PDB entry 8FLQ | electron microscopy, 2.55 A resolution | chains B and G of the 6 polymer chains in the assembly

[Chain B]
Name: Guanine nucleotide-binding protein G(I)/G(S)/G(T) subunit beta-1
From: Homo sapiens
UniProt: P62873 (GBB1_HUMAN); numbering as in UniProt (aligned over 2-340)
Sequence (340 residues; each row starts with the number of its first residue):
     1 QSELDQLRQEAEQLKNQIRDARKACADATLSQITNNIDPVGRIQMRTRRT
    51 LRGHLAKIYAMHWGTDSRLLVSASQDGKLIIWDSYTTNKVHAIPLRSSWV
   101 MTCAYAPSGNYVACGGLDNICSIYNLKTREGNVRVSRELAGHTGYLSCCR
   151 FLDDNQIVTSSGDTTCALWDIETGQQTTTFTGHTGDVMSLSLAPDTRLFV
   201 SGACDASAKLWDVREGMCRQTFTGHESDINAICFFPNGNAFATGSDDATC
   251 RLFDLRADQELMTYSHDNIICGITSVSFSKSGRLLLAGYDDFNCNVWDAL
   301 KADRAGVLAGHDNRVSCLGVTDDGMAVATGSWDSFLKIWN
Unresolved in the structure: 1-3
Differences from the reference sequence: expression tag (1)
UniProt features mapped onto this chain:
  - modified residue: Ser2 (N-acetylserine), His266 (Phosphohistidine)
  - natural variant: Leu30 (L30F: In MRD42; uncertain significance), Arg52 (R52G: In MRD42), Gly64 (G64V: In MRD42), Asp76 (D76E: In MRD42; D76G: In MRD42), Gly77 (G77S: In MRD42), Lys78 (K78R: In MRD42), Ile80 (I80N: In MRD42; I80T: In MRD42), His91 (H91R: In MRD42; uncertain significance), Ala92 (A92T: In MRD42), Pro94 (P94S: In MRD42), Leu95 (L95P: In MRD42), Arg96 (R96L: In MRD42), 5 further natural variant entries in UniProt

[Chain G]
Name: Guanine nucleotide-binding protein G(I)/G(S)/G(O) subunit gamma-2
From: Homo sapiens
UniProt: P59768 (GBG2_HUMAN); residue numbers follow UniProt; this construct covers 5-62
Sequence (58 residues; numbered 5 to 62; the number before each row is that of its first residue):
     5 NTASIAQARKLVEQLKMEANIDRIKVSKAAADLMAYCEAHAKEDPLLTPV
    55 PASENPFR
Unresolved in the structure: 5-6

[Interface between chain B and chain G]
Contacting residue pairs (82):
  Leu4(B) - Ser8(G)
  Leu4(B) - Ile9(G)  hydrophobic
  Leu7(B) - Arg13(G)
  Leu7(B) - Val16(G)
  Glu10(B) - Val16(G)
  Glu10(B) - Lys20(G)  salt bridge
  Ala11(B) - Val16(G)  hydrophobic
  Ala11(B) - Leu19(G)
  Leu14(B) - Val16(G)
  Leu14(B) - Leu19(G)  hydrophobic
  Leu14(B) - Lys20(G)
  Gln17(B) - Ala23(G)
  Ile18(B) - Leu19(G)
  Ile18(B) - Glu22(G)
  Ile18(B) - Arg27(G)
  Ala21(B) - Arg27(G)
  Cys25(B) - Arg27(G)
  Cys25(B) - Ile28(G)
  Cys25(B) - Lys29(G)
  Cys25(B) - Val30(G)  hydrogen bond (backbone-backbone)
  Ala26(B) - Val30(G)  hydrophobic
  Ala28(B) - Val30(G)
  Leu30(B) - Ala34(G)  hydrophobic
  Ile33(B) - Ala34(G)  hydrophobic
  Ile33(B) - Met38(G)
  Thr34(B) - Met38(G)
  Asn36(B) - Met38(G)
  Val40(B) - Leu51(G)  hydrophobic
  Ile43(B) - Leu50(G)
  Arg48(B) - Phe61(G)
  Arg49(B) - Pro60(G)
  Arg49(B) - Phe61(G)  hydrogen bond (side chain-backbone)
  Ser84(B) - Phe61(G)
  Tyr85(B) - Pro60(G)  hydrophobic
  Tyr85(B) - Phe61(G)  hydrophobic
  Thr181(B) - Lys14(G)
  Cys218(B) - Gln18(G)  hydrogen bond (backbone-side chain)
  Arg219(B) - Glu22(G)
  Arg219(B) - Ile25(G)
  Gln220(B) - Ile25(G)
  Thr221(B) - Glu22(G)  hydrogen bond
  Phe235(B) - Tyr40(G)  hydrophobic
  Phe235(B) - Cys41(G)  hydrophobic
  Pro236(B) - Tyr40(G)  hydrogen bond (backbone-side chain)
  Asn237(B) - Tyr40(G)
  Ala240(B) - Leu37(G)  hydrophobic
  Asp254(B) - Ala33(G)
  Arg256(B) - Arg27(G)
  Arg256(B) - Ile28(G)  hydrogen bond (backbone-backbone)
  Arg256(B) - Ala33(G)
  Arg256(B) - Asp36(G)  salt bridge
  Ala257(B) - Arg27(G)
  Ala257(B) - Ile28(G)
  Ala257(B) - Val30(G)  hydrophobic
  Asp258(B) - Arg27(G)  salt bridge
  Gln259(B) - Val30(G)
  Leu261(B) - Val30(G)  hydrophobic
  Ser279(B) - Asp48(G)  hydrogen bond
  Ser279(B) - Leu50(G)
  Lys280(B) - Glu47(G)
  Lys280(B) - Asp48(G)
  Ser281(B) - Tyr40(G)
  Ser281(B) - Cys41(G)  hydrogen bond (backbone-side chain)
  Ser281(B) - His44(G)
  Ser281(B) - Asp48(G)  hydrogen bond
  Ser281(B) - Leu51(G)
  Gly282(B) - Cys41(G)
  Arg283(B) - Cys41(G)
  Arg283(B) - Leu51(G)
  Leu284(B) - Leu50(G)
  Leu284(B) - Leu51(G)  hydrophobic
  Leu300(B) - Cys41(G)  hydrophobic
  Asp323(B) - Pro49(G)
  Gly324(B) - Pro49(G)
  Gly324(B) - Leu50(G)
  Met325(B) - Pro49(G)  hydrophobic
  Met325(B) - Leu50(G)
  Ala326(B) - Phe61(G)  hydrophobic
  Val327(B) - Leu50(G)  hydrophobic
  Ile338(B) - Phe61(G)  hydrophobic
  Asn340(B) - Asn59(G)  hydrogen bond
  Asn340(B) - Phe61(G)
Interface residues without a listed pair, chain B (60 interface residues in all): Arg22, Asp27, Ile37, Met45, Trp63, Lys209, Asn239, Leu252, Leu286, Val320
Interface residues without a listed pair, chain G (38 interface residues in all): Ala12, Asp26, Ser31, Glu42, Ala45, Glu58, Arg62

[In short]
Chain B and chain G form an interface of 60 and 38 residues respectively, with 10 hydrogen bonds and 3 salt
bridges. Polar contacts include Glu10(B)-Lys20(G), Arg256(B)-Asp36(G) and Asp258(B)-Arg27(G).
Here chain B is Guanine nucleotide-binding protein G(I)/G(S)/G(T) subunit beta-1 and chain G is Guanine
nucleotide-binding protein G(I)/G(S)/G(O) subunit gamma-2, both from Homo sapiens. Entry 8FLQ (Human PTH1R in
complex with PTH(1-34) and Gs) was determined by electron microscopy (same publication as 8FLR, 8FLS, 8FLT and
8FLU).
